6O57 - chains A and B; structure by X-ray diffraction, 1.71 A resolution.

# Chain A (and B)
Protein: HIV-1 protease
Source organism: Human immunodeficiency virus 1
Notes: chain B of this document is another copy of the same molecule, construct and numbering; everything in this record applies to it too
UniProt: I7BFC3 (I7BFC3_9HIV1); residues 1-99 here = UniProt positions 1-99
Chain sequence (99 residues; row label = number of the first residue in the row):
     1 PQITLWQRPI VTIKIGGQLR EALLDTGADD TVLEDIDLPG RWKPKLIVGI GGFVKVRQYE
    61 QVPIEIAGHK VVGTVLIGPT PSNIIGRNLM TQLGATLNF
Construct notes: engineered mutation Leu-46 (Met in I7BFC3), Val-48 (Gly in I7BFC3), Ala-67 (Cys in I7BFC3), Ile-77 (Val in I7BFC3), Ser-82 (Ala in I7BFC3), Leu-93 (Ile in I7BFC3), Ala-95 (Cys in I7BFC3)
Ligand contacts: p2/NC (2NC; N-{(2S)-2-[(N-acetyl-L-threonyl-L-isoleucyl)amino]hexyl}-L-norleucyl-L-glutaminyl-N~5~-[amino(iminio)methyl]-L-ornithinamide): Arg-8, Leu-23, Asp-25, Gly-27, Ala-28, Asp-29, Asp-30, Val-32, Lys-45, Leu-46, Ile-47, Val-48, Gly-49, Ile-50, Thr-80, Pro-81, Ser-82, Ile-84
Reported in the primary citation:
  - conformationally variable residues (loop rearrangement): Asp-35, Val-48, Thr-80, Pro-81
  - binding site for p2/NC: Arg-8, Gly-27, Asp-29, Asp-30, Lys-45, Ile-47, Val-48, Pro-81

# Chain A / chain B interface
Residue-residue contacts - 95 pairs, chain A then chain B:
  Pro-1(A) / Leu-97(B)
  Pro-1(A) / Asn-98(B)
  Pro-1(A) / Phe-99(B)  hydrogen bond (backbone-backbone)
  Gln-2(A) / Thr-96(B)
  Gln-2(A) / Leu-97(B)
  Gln-2(A) / Asn-98(B)  hydrogen bond
  Ile-3(A) / Thr-96(B)
  Ile-3(A) / Leu-97(B)  hydrogen bond (backbone-backbone)
  Ile-3(A) / Phe-99(B)  hydrophobic
  Leu-5(A) / Arg-87(B)  hydrogen bond (backbone-side chain)
  Leu-5(A) / Thr-91(B)
  Leu-5(A) / Ala-95(B)
  Trp-6(A) / Arg-87(B)  hydrogen bond (backbone-side chain)
  Trp-6(A) / Thr-91(B)
  Gln-7(A) / Arg-87(B)
  Arg-8(A) / Asp-29(B)  salt bridge
  Arg-8(A) / Arg-87(B)
  Pro-9(A) / Thr-26(B)
  Pro-9(A) / Arg-87(B)
  Leu-23(A) / Gly-27(B)
  Leu-24(A) / Thr-26(B)  hydrogen bond (backbone-side chain)
  Leu-24(A) / Leu-97(B)  hydrophobic
  Leu-24(A) / Phe-99(B)  hydrophobic
  Asp-25(A) / Asp-25(B)
  Asp-25(A) / Thr-26(B)
  Asp-25(A) / Gly-27(B)  hydrogen bond (side chain-backbone)
  Thr-26(A) / Pro-9(B)
  Thr-26(A) / Leu-24(B)  hydrogen bond (side chain-backbone)
  Thr-26(A) / Asp-25(B)
  Thr-26(A) / Thr-26(B)  hydrogen bond (backbone-side chain)
  Thr-26(A) / Leu-97(B)
  Gly-27(A) / Leu-23(B)
  Gly-27(A) / Asp-25(B)  hydrogen bond (backbone-side chain)
  Asp-29(A) / Arg-8(B)  salt bridge
  Ile-47(A) / Ile-50(B)  hydrophobic
  Gly-49(A) / Ile-50(B)
  Gly-49(A) / Pro-81(B)
  Ile-50(A) / Ile-47(B)  hydrophobic
  Ile-50(A) / Gly-49(B)
  Ile-50(A) / Ile-50(B)  hydrogen bond (backbone-backbone)
  Ile-50(A) / Gly-51(B)  hydrogen bond (backbone-backbone)
  Ile-50(A) / Gly-52(B)
  Ile-50(A) / Val-54(B)
  Ile-50(A) / Thr-80(B)
  Ile-50(A) / Ile-84(B)  hydrophobic
  Gly-51(A) / Ile-50(B)  hydrogen bond (backbone-backbone)
  Gly-51(A) / Gly-51(B)
  Gly-51(A) / Gly-52(B)  hydrogen bond (backbone-backbone)
  Gly-51(A) / Val-54(B)
  Gly-52(A) / Ile-50(B)
  Gly-52(A) / Gly-51(B)  hydrogen bond (backbone-backbone)
  Val-54(A) / Ile-50(B)
  Val-54(A) / Gly-51(B)
  Ala-67(A) / Phe-99(B)  hydrophobic
  Thr-80(A) / Ile-50(B)
  Pro-81(A) / Gly-49(B)
  Ile-84(A) / Ile-50(B)  hydrophobic
  Arg-87(A) / Leu-5(B)  hydrogen bond (side chain-backbone)
  Arg-87(A) / Trp-6(B)  hydrogen bond (side chain-backbone)
  Arg-87(A) / Gln-7(B)
  Arg-87(A) / Arg-8(B)
  Arg-87(A) / Pro-9(B)
  Met-90(A) / Leu-5(B)  hydrophobic
  Met-90(A) / Leu-97(B)  hydrophobic
  Thr-91(A) / Leu-5(B)
  Thr-91(A) / Trp-6(B)
  Leu-93(A) / Phe-99(B)
  Gly-94(A) / Asn-98(B)
  Ala-95(A) / Leu-5(B)
  Ala-95(A) / Asn-98(B)
  Ala-95(A) / Phe-99(B)  hydrophobic
  Thr-96(A) / Gln-2(B)
  Thr-96(A) / Ile-3(B)
  Thr-96(A) / Thr-96(B)
  Thr-96(A) / Leu-97(B)
  Thr-96(A) / Asn-98(B)  hydrogen bond (backbone-backbone)
  Leu-97(A) / Pro-1(B)
  Leu-97(A) / Gln-2(B)
  Leu-97(A) / Ile-3(B)  hydrogen bond (backbone-backbone)
  Leu-97(A) / Leu-24(B)  hydrophobic
  Leu-97(A) / Thr-26(B)
  Leu-97(A) / Thr-96(B)
  Leu-97(A) / Leu-97(B)  hydrophobic
  Asn-98(A) / Pro-1(B)
  Asn-98(A) / Gln-2(B)  hydrogen bond
  Asn-98(A) / Gly-94(B)
  Asn-98(A) / Ala-95(B)
  Asn-98(A) / Thr-96(B)  hydrogen bond (backbone-backbone)
  Asn-98(A) / Asn-98(B)  hydrogen bond
  Phe-99(A) / Pro-1(B)  hydrogen bond (backbone-backbone)
  Phe-99(A) / Ile-3(B)  hydrophobic
  Phe-99(A) / Leu-24(B)  hydrophobic
  Phe-99(A) / Ala-67(B)  hydrophobic
  Phe-99(A) / Leu-93(B)
  Phe-99(A) / Ala-95(B)  hydrophobic
Other interface residues (no listed pair), chain A (38 interface residues in all): Thr-4, Val-32, Phe-53, His-69
Other interface residues (no listed pair), chain B (39 interface residues in all): Thr-4, Val-32, Phe-53, His-69, Pro-79, Met-90

# Summary
Chain A and chain B form an interface of 38 and 39 residues respectively; the contacts include 23 hydrogen
bonds and 2 salt bridges. Polar contacts include Arg-8(A)/Asp-29(B), Gln-2(A)/Asn-98(B) and
Leu-5(A)/Arg-87(B). From the paper: a binding site for p2/NC at Arg-8(A), Gly-27(A) and Asp-29(A) among
others; conformational variability at Asp-35(A), Val-48(A) and Thr-80(A) among others.
Both chains are HIV-1 protease (Human immunodeficiency virus 1). Entry 6O57 (Crystal Structure of multi-drug
resistant HIV-1 protease PR-S17 with a substrate analog p2-NC in P41) was determined by X-ray diffraction
together with 6O48, 6O54, 6O5A and 6O5X from the same study.
